Entry 6TJX (electron microscopy, 3.00 A resolution); this record covers chains B and D of the 6 polymer chains in the assembly.

# Chain B (and D)
Protein: Microtubule-associated protein tau
Source organism: Homo sapiens
Notes: chain D of this document is another copy of the same molecule, construct and numbering; everything in this record applies to it too
UniProt: P10636 (TAU_HUMAN), isoform P10636-8; residues 1-441 here = UniProt positions 1-441
Chain sequence (441 residues; numbered 1 to 441; the number before each row is that of its first residue):
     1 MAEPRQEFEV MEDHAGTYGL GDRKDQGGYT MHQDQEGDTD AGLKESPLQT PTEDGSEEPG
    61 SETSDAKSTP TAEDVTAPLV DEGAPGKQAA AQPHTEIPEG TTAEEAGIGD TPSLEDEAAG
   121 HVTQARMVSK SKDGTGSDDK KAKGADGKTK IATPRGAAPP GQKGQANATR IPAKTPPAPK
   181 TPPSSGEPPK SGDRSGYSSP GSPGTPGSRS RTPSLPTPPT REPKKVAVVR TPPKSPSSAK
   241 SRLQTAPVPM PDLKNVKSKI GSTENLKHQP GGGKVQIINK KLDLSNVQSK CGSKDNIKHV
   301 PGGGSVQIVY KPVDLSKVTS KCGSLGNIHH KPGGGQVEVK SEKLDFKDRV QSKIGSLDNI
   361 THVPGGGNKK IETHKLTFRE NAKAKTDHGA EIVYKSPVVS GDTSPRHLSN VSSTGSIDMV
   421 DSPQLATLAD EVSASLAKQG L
Disordered / not traced: 1-273, 381-441
Curated features (UniProtKB/Swiss-Prot):
  - site (Not glycated): K24, K44, K67
  - modified residue: A2 (N-acetylalanine), Y18 (Phosphotyrosine), Y29 (Phosphotyrosine), S46 (Phosphoserine), S61 (Phosphoserine), T69 (Phosphothreonine), T71 (Phosphothreonine), T111 (Phosphothreonine), S214 (Phosphoserine)
  - glycosylation (N-linked (Glc) (glycation) lysine): K87, K383
  - cross-link: K44 (Glycyl lysine isopeptide (Lys-Gly) (interchain with G-Cter in ubiquitin))

# Interface between chain B and chain D
Contacting residue pairs - 232 pairs, chain B then chain D:
  K274(B) with K274(D), hydrogen bond (backbone-backbone)
  V275(B) with K274(D), hydrogen bond (backbone-backbone); V275(D); Q276(D), hydrogen bond (backbone-backbone)
  Q276(B) with Q276(D)
  I277(B) with Q276(D), hydrogen bond (backbone-backbone); I277(D); I278(D), hydrogen bond (backbone-backbone)
  I278(B) with I278(D)
  N279(B) with I278(D), hydrogen bond (backbone-backbone); N279(D); K280(D), hydrogen bond (backbone-backbone)
  K280(B) with K280(D); D283(D), salt bridge
  K281(B) with K280(D); K281(D)
  L282(B) with K281(D), hydrogen bond (backbone-backbone); L282(D); D283(D), hydrogen bond (backbone-backbone); S285(D); V287(D), hydrophobic
  D283(B) with D283(D); L284(D), hydrogen bond (backbone-backbone)
  L284(B) with L284(D)
  S285(B) with L284(D), hydrogen bond (backbone-backbone); S285(D), hydrogen bond (backbone-side chain); N286(D), hydrogen bond (backbone-backbone)
  N286(B) with N286(D), hydrogen bond
  V287(B) with N286(D), hydrogen bond (backbone-backbone); V287(D); Q288(D), hydrogen bond (backbone-backbone); L315(D)
  Q288(B) with Q288(D), hydrogen bond; V313(D); L315(D)
  S289(B) with Q288(D), hydrogen bond (backbone-backbone); S289(D); K290(D), hydrogen bond (backbone-backbone)
  K290(B) with K290(D); C291(D); S293(D)
  C291(B) with Q288(D); C291(D), hydrogen bond (side chain-backbone); V313(D), hydrophobic
  G292(B) with C291(D); G292(D); S293(D)
  S293(B) with S293(D); K294(D), hydrogen bond (backbone-backbone)
  K294(B) with K294(D)
  D295(B) with D295(D); K311(D), salt bridge
  N296(B) with D295(D); N296(D); I297(D), hydrogen bond (backbone-backbone)
  I297(B) with I297(D)
  K298(B) with I297(D), hydrogen bond (backbone-backbone); K298(D); H299(D), hydrogen bond (backbone-backbone); D358(D), salt bridge
  H299(B) with H299(D), hydrogen bond
  V300(B) with H299(D), hydrogen bond (backbone-backbone); V300(D); P301(D)
  P301(B) with P301(D), hydrophobic
  G302(B) with P301(D), hydrogen bond (backbone-backbone); G302(D)
  G303(B) with G302(D); G303(D); G304(D), hydrogen bond (backbone-backbone); F346(D)
  G304(B) with G304(D), hydrogen bond (backbone-backbone); S305(D)
  S305(B) with H299(D); P301(D); S305(D), hydrogen bond (side chain-backbone)
  V306(B) with H299(D); S305(D), hydrogen bond (backbone-backbone); V306(D); Q307(D), hydrogen bond (backbone-backbone)
  Q307(B) with I297(D); Q307(D)
  I308(B) with Q307(D), hydrogen bond (backbone-backbone); I308(D); V309(D), hydrogen bond (backbone-backbone); V337(D), hydrophobic; V339(D), hydrophobic
  V309(B) with V309(D)
  Y310(B) with V309(D), hydrogen bond (backbone-backbone); Y310(D), hydrophobic; K311(D), hydrogen bond (backbone-backbone); P312(D); G335(D)
  K311(B) with K311(D)
  P312(B) with P312(D); V313(D), hydrogen bond (backbone-backbone)
  V313(B) with V313(D)
  D314(B) with V313(D), hydrogen bond (backbone-backbone); D314(D); L315(D), hydrogen bond (backbone-backbone)
  L315(B) with L315(D)
  S316(B) with L315(D), hydrogen bond (backbone-backbone); S316(D); K317(D), hydrogen bond (backbone-backbone)
  K317(B) with K317(D)
  V318(B) with K317(D), hydrogen bond (backbone-backbone); V318(D); T319(D), hydrogen bond (backbone-backbone)
  T319(B) with T319(D)
  S320(B) with T319(D), hydrogen bond (backbone-backbone); S320(D); K321(D), hydrogen bond (backbone-backbone); I328(D)
  K321(B) with K321(D)
  C322(B) with K321(D), hydrogen bond (backbone-backbone); G323(D), hydrogen bond (backbone-backbone); G326(D); I328(D), hydrophobic
  G323(B) with G323(D)
  S324(B) with G323(D), hydrogen bond (backbone-backbone); L325(D), hydrogen bond (backbone-backbone)
  G326(B) with G326(D); N327(D), hydrogen bond (backbone-backbone)
  N327(B) with N327(D), hydrogen bond
  I328(B) with N327(D), hydrogen bond (backbone-backbone); I328(D); H329(D), hydrogen bond (backbone-backbone)
  H329(B) with H329(D)
  H330(B) with H329(D), hydrogen bond (backbone-backbone); H330(D); K331(D), hydrogen bond (backbone-backbone); P332(D)
  K331(B) with K331(D)
  P332(B) with P332(D)
  G333(B) with P332(D), hydrogen bond (backbone-backbone)
  G334(B) with P332(D); G334(D)
  G335(B) with G334(D); G335(D); Q336(D), hydrogen bond (backbone-backbone)
  Q336(B) with Q336(D)
  V337(B) with Q336(D), hydrogen bond (backbone-backbone); V337(D); E338(D), hydrogen bond (backbone-backbone)
  E338(B) with E338(D)
  V339(B) with E338(D), hydrogen bond (backbone-backbone); V339(D); K340(D), hydrogen bond (backbone-backbone)
  K340(B) with K340(D)
  S341(B) with K340(D), hydrogen bond (backbone-backbone); S341(D); E342(D), hydrogen bond (backbone-backbone)
  E342(B) with E342(D); K343(D), hydrogen bond (backbone-backbone)
  K343(B) with K343(D)
  L344(B) with K343(D), hydrogen bond (backbone-backbone); L344(D); D345(D), hydrogen bond (backbone-backbone)
  D345(B) with D345(D)
  F346(B) with D345(D), hydrogen bond (backbone-backbone); F346(D), hydrophobic; K347(D), hydrogen bond (backbone-backbone)
  K347(B) with K347(D); D348(D)
  D348(B) with D348(D)
  R349(B) with D348(D); R349(D)
  V350(B) with G302(D); R349(D), hydrogen bond (backbone-backbone); V350(D); Q351(D), hydrogen bond (backbone-backbone)
  Q351(B) with Q351(D)
  S352(B) with Q351(D), hydrogen bond (backbone-backbone); S352(D); K353(D), hydrogen bond (backbone-backbone)
  K353(B) with K353(D)
  I354(B) with V300(D), hydrophobic; K353(D), hydrogen bond (backbone-backbone); I354(D); G355(D), hydrogen bond (backbone-backbone)
  G355(B) with G355(D); S356(D), hydrogen bond (backbone-backbone)
  S356(B) with S356(D)
  L357(B) with S356(D); L357(D), hydrophobic; D358(D), hydrogen bond (backbone-backbone); N359(D)
  D358(B) with D358(D); N359(D)
  N359(B) with N359(D)
  I360(B) with N359(D), hydrogen bond (backbone-backbone); I360(D); T361(D), hydrogen bond (backbone-backbone)
  T361(B) with T361(D)
  H362(B) with T361(D), hydrogen bond (backbone-backbone); H362(D); V363(D), hydrogen bond (backbone-backbone)
  V363(B) with V363(D)
  P364(B) with V363(D); P364(D); G365(D), hydrogen bond (backbone-backbone)
  G366(B) with G365(D); G366(D); N368(D)
  G367(B) with G366(D), hydrogen bond (backbone-backbone); G367(D); N368(D), hydrogen bond (backbone-side chain)
  N368(B) with N368(D), hydrogen bond (backbone-side chain); K369(D), hydrogen bond (backbone-backbone)
  K369(B) with K369(D)
  K370(B) with K369(D), hydrogen bond (backbone-backbone); K370(D); I371(D), hydrogen bond (backbone-backbone)
  I371(B) with I371(D)
  E372(B) with I371(D), hydrogen bond (backbone-backbone); E372(D); T373(D), hydrogen bond (backbone-backbone)
  T373(B) with T373(D)
  H374(B) with T373(D), hydrogen bond (backbone-backbone); H374(D); K375(D), hydrogen bond (backbone-backbone)
  K375(B) with K375(D)
  L376(B) with I277(D), hydrophobic; K375(D), hydrogen bond (backbone-backbone); L376(D); T377(D), hydrogen bond (backbone-backbone)
  T377(B) with T377(D)
  F378(B) with T377(D), hydrogen bond (backbone-backbone); F378(D), hydrophobic; R379(D)
  R379(B) with R379(D)
  E380(B) with E380(D)
Interface residues without a listed pair, chain B (106 interface residues in all): L325
Interface residues without a listed pair, chain D (107 interface residues in all): C322, S324, G333

# Overview
106 residues of chain B and 107 residues of chain D are in contact, with 94 hydrogen bonds and 3 salt bridges.
Polar contacts include K280(B)-D283(D), D295(B)-K311(D) and K298(B)-D358(D).
Chain B and chain D are both Microtubule-associated protein tau (Homo sapiens); the structure, Cryo-EM
structure of TypeII tau filaments extracted from the brains of individuals with Corticobasal degeneration, was
determined by electron microscopy, deposited together with 6TJO.
